5BK4 - chains A and E of the 14 polymer chains in the assembly; structure by electron microscopy, 3.90 A resolution.

[Chain A]
Protein: DNA replication licensing factor MCM2
From: Saccharomyces cerevisiae
Notes: EC 3.6.4.12
UniProtKB: P29469 (MCM2_YEAST); residue numbers follow UniProt; this construct covers 1-868
Chain sequence (868 residues; each row starts with the number of its first residue):
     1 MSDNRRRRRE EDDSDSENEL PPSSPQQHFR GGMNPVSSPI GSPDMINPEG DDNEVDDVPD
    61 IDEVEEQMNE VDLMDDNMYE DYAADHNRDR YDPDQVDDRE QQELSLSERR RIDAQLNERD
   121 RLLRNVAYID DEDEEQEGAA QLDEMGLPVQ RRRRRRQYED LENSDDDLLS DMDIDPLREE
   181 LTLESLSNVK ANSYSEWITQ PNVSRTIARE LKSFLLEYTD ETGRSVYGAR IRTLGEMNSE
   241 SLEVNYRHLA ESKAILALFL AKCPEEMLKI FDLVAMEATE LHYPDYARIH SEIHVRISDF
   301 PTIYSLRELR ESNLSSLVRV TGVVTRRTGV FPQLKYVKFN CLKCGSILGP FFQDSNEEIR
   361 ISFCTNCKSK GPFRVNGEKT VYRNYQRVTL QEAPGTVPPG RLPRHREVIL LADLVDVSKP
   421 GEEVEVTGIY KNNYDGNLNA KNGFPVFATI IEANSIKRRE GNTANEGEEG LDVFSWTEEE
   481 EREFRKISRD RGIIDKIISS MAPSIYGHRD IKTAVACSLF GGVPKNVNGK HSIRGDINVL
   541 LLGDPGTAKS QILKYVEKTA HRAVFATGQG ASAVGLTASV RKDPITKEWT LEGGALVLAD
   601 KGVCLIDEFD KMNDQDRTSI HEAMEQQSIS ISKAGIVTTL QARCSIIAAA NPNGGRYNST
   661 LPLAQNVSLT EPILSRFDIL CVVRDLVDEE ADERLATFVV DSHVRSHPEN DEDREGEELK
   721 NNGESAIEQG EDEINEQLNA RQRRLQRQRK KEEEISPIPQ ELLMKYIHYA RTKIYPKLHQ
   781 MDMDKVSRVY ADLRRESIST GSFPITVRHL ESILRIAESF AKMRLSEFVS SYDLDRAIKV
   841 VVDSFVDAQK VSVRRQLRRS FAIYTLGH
Unresolved in the structure: 1-200, 461-472, 707-755, 865-868
Small-molecule neighbours:
  - ADP (adenosine-5'-diphosphate), molecule 1: Asp544, Pro545, Gly546, Thr547, Ala548, Lys549, Ser550, Glu608, Leu695
  - ADP, molecule 2: Arg676, Val807, Arg808
UniProt features mapped onto this chain:
  - zinc finger: Cys341 to Cys367 (C4-type)
  - motif: Ser675 to Asp678 (Arginine finger)
  - binding site (ATP): Gly543 to Ser550
  - modified residue (Phosphoserine): Ser14, Ser16, Ser23, Ser164, Ser170
  - natural variant: Glu392 (E392K: In allele MCM2-1)
  - mutagenesis: Cys364 (C364Y/F/S/H: Loss of activity), Cys367 (C367Y/F/S/H: Loss of activity), Lys549 (K549A: Reduces MCM2-7 complex helicase activity. Abolishes MCM2-7 complex helicase activity; when associated with MCM5 A-422. Reduces MCM2-7 complex helicase activity; when associated with MCM3 A-415), Arg676 (R676A: Loss of MCM2-7 complex helicase activity)

[Chain E]
Protein: DNA replication licensing factor MCM6
From: Saccharomyces cerevisiae
Notes: EC 3.6.4.12
UniProtKB: P53091 (MCM6_YEAST); residues 1-1017 here = UniProt positions 1-1017
Chain sequence (1017 residues; numbered 1 to 1017; the number before each row is that of its first residue):
     1 MSSPFPADTP SSNRPSNSSP PPSSIGAGFG SSSGLDSQIG SRLHFPSSSQ PHVSNSQTGP
    61 FVNDSTQFSS QRLQTDGSAT NDMEGNEPAR SFKSRALNHV KKVDDVTGEK VREAFEQFLE
   121 DFSVQSTDTG EVEKVYRAQI EFMKIYDLNT IYIDYQHLSM RENGALAMAI SEQYYRFLPF
   181 LQKGLRRVVR KYAPELLNTS DSLKRSEGDE GQADEDEQQD DDMNGSSLPR DSGSSAAPGN
   241 GTSAMATRSI TTSTSPEQTE RVFQISFFNL PTVHRIRDIR SEKIGSLLSI SGTVTRTSEV
   301 RPELYKASFT CDMCRAIVDN VEQSFKYTEP TFCPNPSCEN RAFWTLNVTR SRFLDWQKVR
   361 IQENANEIPT GSMPRTLDVI LRGDSVERAK PGDRCKFTGV EIVVPDVTQL GLPGVKPSST
   421 LDTRGISKTT EGLNSGVTGL RSLGVRDLTY KISFLACHVI SIGSNIGASS PDANSNNRET
   481 ELQMAANLQA NNVYQDNERD QEVFLNSLSS DEINELKEMV KDEHIYDKLV RSIAPAVFGH
   541 EAVKKGILLQ MLGGVHKSTV EGIKLRGDIN ICVVGDPSTS KSQFLKYVVG FAPRSVYTSG
   601 KASSAAGLTA AVVRDEEGGD YTIEAGALML ADNGICCIDE FDKMDISDQV AIHEAMEQQT
   661 ISIAKAGIHA TLNARTSILA AANPVGGRYN RKLSLRGNLN MTAPIMSRFD LFFVILDDCN
   721 EKIDTELASH IVDLHMKRDE AIEPPFSAEQ LRRYIKYART FKPILTKEAR SYLVEKYKEL
   781 RKDDAQGFSR SSYRITVRQL ESMIRLSEAI ARANCVDEIT PSFIAEAYDL LRQSIIRVDV
   841 DDVEMDEEFD NIESQSHAAS GNNDDNDDGT GSGVITSEPP ADIEEGQSEA TARPGTSEKK
   901 KTTVTYDKYV SMMNMIVRKI AEVDREGAEE LTAVDIVDWY LLQKENDLGS LAEYWEERRL
   961 AFKVIKRLVK DRILMEIHGT RHNLRDLENE ENENNKTVYV IHPNCEVLDQ LEPQDSS
Unresolved in the structure: 1-102, 195-259, 430-441, 464-509, 841-1017
UniProt features mapped onto this chain:
  - motif: Ser707 to Asp710 (Arginine finger)
  - binding site (ATP): Gly575 to Ser582
  - modified residue: Ser78 (Phosphoserine), Ser249 (Phosphoserine), Ser372 (Phosphoserine), Thr766 (Phosphothreonine)
  - mutagenesis: Lys581 (K581A: Loss of MCM2-7 complex helicase activity)

[Interface between chain A and chain E]
Contacting residue pairs - 57 pairs, chain A then chain E:
  Arg310(A) - Asp355(E)
  Glu311(A) - Phe353(E)
  Glu311(A) - Asp355(E)  hydrogen bond (backbone-side chain)
  Leu314(A) - Phe353(E)  hydrophobic
  Thr325(A) - His669(E)
  Gln391(A) - Thr671(E)  hydrogen bond
  Pro394(A) - Asn673(E)  hydrogen bond (backbone-side chain)
  Val397(A) - Asn673(E)
  Pro399(A) - Lys390(E)  hydrogen bond (backbone-side chain)
  Pro399(A) - Asn633(E)
  Gly400(A) - Lys390(E)
  Gly400(A) - Asp632(E)
  Arg401(A) - Glu387(E)  salt bridge
  Arg401(A) - Lys390(E)
  Leu402(A) - Ile623(E)  hydrophobic
  Leu402(A) - Met629(E)  hydrophobic
  Pro403(A) - Thr671(E)
  Pro403(A) - Leu672(E)
  Arg404(A) - Ser298(E)
  Arg404(A) - Glu387(E)  salt bridge
  His405(A) - Tyr621(E)  hydrogen bond (backbone-side chain)
  His405(A) - Ile668(E)
  Asn432(A) - Phe353(E)
  Tyr434(A) - Val348(E)  hydrophobic
  Asn442(A) - Pro405(E)
  Gly443(A) - Phe325(E)
  Phe444(A) - Glu303(E)
  Phe444(A) - Phe325(E)  hydrophobic
  Phe444(A) - Ile380(E)  hydrophobic
  Pro445(A) - Pro302(E)
  Pro445(A) - Glu303(E)
  Pro445(A) - Tyr327(E)  hydrophobic
  Val446(A) - Arg301(E)
  Val446(A) - Pro302(E)
  Val446(A) - Trp356(E)  hydrophobic
  Phe447(A) - Pro302(E)
  Phe447(A) - Leu304(E)  hydrophobic
  Asp544(A) - Arg794(E)  salt bridge
  Pro545(A) - Arg794(E)  hydrogen bond (backbone-side chain)
  Gly570(A) - Val650(E)
  Arg656(A) - Phe788(E)
  Arg656(A) - Tyr793(E)  hydrogen bond (side chain-backbone)
  Arg656(A) - Arg794(E)
  Val687(A) - Arg781(E)
  Val687(A) - Arg794(E)
  Glu689(A) - Lys778(E)  salt bridge
  Asp692(A) - Lys778(E)
  Asp692(A) - Arg781(E)  salt bridge
  Glu693(A) - Lys778(E)
  Ala696(A) - Val774(E)  hydrophobic
  Val699(A) - Val797(E)  hydrophobic
  Val699(A) - Leu800(E)  hydrophobic
  Val700(A) - Val774(E)  hydrophobic
  His703(A) - Glu801(E)
  Val704(A) - Arg770(E)
  Ser706(A) - Lys557(E)
  Ser706(A) - Ser558(E)
Other interface residues (no listed pair), chain A (41 interface residues in all): Arg406, Thr449, Gly654, Leu686, Leu695
Other interface residues (no listed pair), chain E (48 interface residues in all): Glu299, Val300, Leu354, Pro391, Ile402, Thr559, Val560, Glu624, Ala785, Ile804

[Overview]
Chain A and chain E form an interface of 41 and 48 residues respectively; the contacts include 7 hydrogen
bonds and 5 salt bridges. Polar contacts include Arg401(A)-Glu387(E), Arg404(A)-Glu387(E) and
Asp544(A)-Arg794(E). Bound to chain A: ADP.
Here chain A is DNA replication licensing factor MCM2 and chain E is DNA replication licensing factor MCM6,
both from Saccharomyces cerevisiae. Entry 5BK4 (Cryo-EM structure of Mcm2-7 double hexamer on dsDNA) was
determined by electron microscopy.
